7VYK - chains B and E of the 5 polymer chains in the assembly; structure by electron microscopy, 2.79 A resolution.

[Chain B]
Protein: Capsid protein VP2
Source organism: Coxsackievirus B3
UniProt: P03313 (POLG_CXB3N); residues 1-263 here correspond to UniProt positions 70-332 (UniProt number = residue number + 69)
Chain sequence (263 residues; each row starts with the number of its first residue):
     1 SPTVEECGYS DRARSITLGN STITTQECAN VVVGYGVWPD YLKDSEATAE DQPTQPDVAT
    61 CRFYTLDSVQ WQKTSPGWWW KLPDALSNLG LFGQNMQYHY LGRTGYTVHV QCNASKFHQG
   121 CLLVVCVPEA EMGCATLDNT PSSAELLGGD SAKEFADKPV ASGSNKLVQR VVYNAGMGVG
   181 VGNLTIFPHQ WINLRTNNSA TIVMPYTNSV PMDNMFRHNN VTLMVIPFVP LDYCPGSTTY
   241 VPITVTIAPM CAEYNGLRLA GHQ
Disordered / not traced: 1-7, 263
Differences from the reference sequence: variant Ser-151 (Thr220 in P03313)
Curated features (UniProtKB/Swiss-Prot):
  - site: Gln-263 (Cleavage)

[Chain E]
Protein: Coxsackievirus and adenovirus receptor
Source organism: Homo sapiens
UniProt: P78310 (CXAR_HUMAN); residues 21-236 here = UniProt positions 21-236
Chain sequence (225 residues; numbered 20 to 244; the number before each row is that of its first residue):
    20 MSITTPEEMI EKAKGETAYL PCKFTLSPED QGPLDIEWLI SPADNQKVDQ VIILYSGDKI
    80 YDDYYPDLKG RVHFTSNDLK SGDASINVTN LQLSDIGTYQ CKVKKAPGVA NKKIHLVVLV
   140 KPSGARCYVD GSEEIGSDFK IKCEPKEGSL PLQYEWQKLS DSQKMPTSWL AEMTSSVISV
   200 KNASSEYSGT YSCTVRNRVG SDQCLLRLNV VPPSNKALEH HHHHH
Disordered / not traced: 20, 61-68, 82, 96-97, 112-113, 138-244
Differences from the reference sequence: initiating methionine (20); expression tag (237-244)
Cystine bridges: Cys-41/Cys-120
Curated features (UniProtKB/Swiss-Prot):
  - glycosylation (N-linked (GlcNAc...) asparagine): Asn-106, Asn-201
  - mutagenesis: Val-70 to Ile-72 (Abolishes binding to adenovirus type 5)

[How chain B and chain E interact]
Contacting residue pairs (11; chain B residue first):
  Thr-136(B) / Glu-26(E)
  Asp-138(B) / Pro-25(E)
  Asp-138(B) / Glu-26(E)
  Asn-139(B) / Thr-24(E)
  Asn-139(B) / Pro-25(E)
  Asn-139(B) / Glu-26(E)  hydrogen bond (side chain-backbone)
  Gly-163(B) / Glu-26(E)
  Ser-164(B) / Glu-26(E)
  Ser-164(B) / Glu-27(E)
  Ser-164(B) / Met-28(E)  hydrogen bond (side chain-backbone)
  Lys-166(B) / Thr-24(E)

[In short]
The interface between chain B and chain E involves 6 residues on one side and 5 on the other; the contacts
include 2 hydrogen bonds. Polar pairs include Asn-139(B)/Glu-26(E) and Ser-164(B)/Met-28(E). Curated
annotation (UniProt) lists 3 mutagenesis sites on chain E.
Chain B is Capsid protein VP2 (Coxsackievirus B3) and chain E is Coxsackievirus and adenovirus receptor (Homo
sapiens); the structure, Coxsackievirus B3 at pH7.4 (VP3-234Q) incubation with coxsackievirus and adenovirus
receptor for 10min, was determined by electron microscopy (same publication as 7VXH, 7VXZ, 7VY0, 7VY5, 7VY6,
7VYL and 3 further entries).
